6QU4 - chains B and C of the 4 polymer chains in the assembly; structure by X-ray diffraction, 2.75 A resolution.

== Chain B (and C) ==
Molecule: ATP-dependent 6-phosphofructokinase
Source organism: Trypanosoma brucei brucei
Notes: EC 2.7.1.11; chain C of this document is another copy of the same molecule, construct and numbering; everything in this record applies to it too
UniProt: O15648 (PFKA_TRYBB); residues 1-487 here = UniProt positions 1-487
Sequence (507 residues; numbered -19 to 487; the number before each row is that of its first residue; numbers below 1 keep their minus sign (Met-19 is residue -19)):
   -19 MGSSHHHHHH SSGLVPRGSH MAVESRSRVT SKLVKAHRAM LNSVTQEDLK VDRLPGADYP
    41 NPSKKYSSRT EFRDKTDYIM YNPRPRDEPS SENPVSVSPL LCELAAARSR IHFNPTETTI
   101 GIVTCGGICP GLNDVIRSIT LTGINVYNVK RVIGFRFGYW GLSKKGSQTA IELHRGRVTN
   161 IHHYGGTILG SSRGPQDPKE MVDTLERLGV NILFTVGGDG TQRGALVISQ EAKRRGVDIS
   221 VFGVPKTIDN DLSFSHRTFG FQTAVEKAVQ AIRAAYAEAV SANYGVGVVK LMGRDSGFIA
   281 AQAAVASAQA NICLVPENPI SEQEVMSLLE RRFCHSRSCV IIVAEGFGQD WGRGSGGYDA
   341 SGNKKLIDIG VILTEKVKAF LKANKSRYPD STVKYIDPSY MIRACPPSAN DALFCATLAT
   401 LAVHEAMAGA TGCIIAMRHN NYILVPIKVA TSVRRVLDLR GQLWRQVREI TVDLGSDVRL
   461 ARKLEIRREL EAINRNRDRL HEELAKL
Unresolved in the structure: -19 to 22, 45-54, 332-346, 487 (chain C: -19 to 19, 332-337, 487)
Construct notes: initiating methionine (-19); expression tag (-18 to 0)
Small-molecule neighbours: JJ2 (1-[(3,4-dichlorophenyl)methyl]-5-[2-(dimethylamino)ethyl]pyrrolo[3,2-c]pyridin-4-one): Gly197, Gly198, Asp199, Gln202, Arg203, Pro225, Lys226, Thr227, Asp231, Leu232, Asp275, Ile414, Ala430, Thr431, Val433, Arg434
Swiss-Prot annotation at these positions:
  - motif: Ala485 to Leu487 (Peroxisomal targeting signal)
  - active site: Asp229 (Proton acceptor)
  - binding site (ATP): Gly107, Arg173, Gly174, Gly198 to Thr201, Lys226, Ser341 to Asn343
  - binding site (Mg(2+)): Asp199
  - binding site (substrate): Thr227 to Asp229, Met272 to Arg274, Glu325, Tyr380 to Arg383
  - site: Gly200 (Important for substrate specificity)
Reported in the primary citation:
  - binding site for JJ2: Asp199
  - catalytic residues: Asp229, Asp231 (citing earlier work)

== How chain B and chain C interact ==
Residue-residue contacts - 52 pairs, chain B then chain C:
  Ile108(B) with Glu258(C); Ser261(C)
  Phe137(B) with Ser261(C); Ala262(C); Asn263(C); Arg317(C)
  Gly165(B) with Ala257(C)
  Gly166(B) with Ser261(C)
  Thr167(B) with Ser261(C), hydrogen bond (backbone-side chain)
  Gly170(B) with Ser261(C)
  Ser171(B) with Ser261(C), hydrogen bond (backbone-backbone)
  Ala251(B) with Tyr380(C), hydrophobic
  Ala254(B) with Tyr380(C), hydrophobic; Ala384(C)
  Ala257(B) with Gly165(C); Ala384(C)
  Glu258(B) with Ile108(C); Tyr380(C); Arg383(C), salt bridge; Ala384(C)
  Ser261(B) with Ile108(C); Phe137(C); Gly166(C); Thr167(C), hydrogen bond (side chain-backbone); Gly170(C); Ser171(C), hydrogen bond (backbone-backbone)
  Ala262(B) with Phe137(C)
  Asn263(B) with Phe137(C)
  Arg317(B) with Phe137(C)
  Glu355(B) with Asp339(C); Ser341(C); Asn343(C)
  Lys356(B) with Ser341(C)
  Lys358(B) with Asn343(C)
  Ala359(B) with Ser341(C); Asn343(C)
  Lys362(B) with Gly342(C), hydrogen bond (side chain-backbone); Asn343(C)
  Lys374(B) with Arg383(C)
  Ile376(B) with Tyr380(C), hydrophobic
  Pro378(B) with Tyr380(C)
  Tyr380(B) with Ala251(C), hydrophobic; Ala254(C), hydrophobic; Ile376(C), hydrophobic; Pro378(C); Tyr380(C); Met381(C), hydrogen bond
  Met381(B) with Tyr380(C), hydrogen bond
  Arg383(B) with Glu258(C), salt bridge; Lys374(C)
  Ala384(B) with Ala254(C); Ala257(C)
Also at the interface, not in a pair above, chain B (31 interface residues in all): Trp140, Thr149, Arg173, Val260
Also at the interface, not in a pair above, chain C (32 interface residues in all): Arg136, Trp140, Thr149, Val260, Ala340, Lys345

== Overview ==
Chain B and chain C form an interface of 31 and 32 residues respectively, with 7 hydrogen bonds and 2 salt
bridges. Polar pairs include Glu258(B)-Arg383(C), Thr167(B)-Ser261(C) and Lys362(B)-Gly342(C). Ligands of
chain B: compound JJ2. The paper reports catalytic residues Asp229(B) and Asp231(B); a binding site for JJ2 at
Asp199(B).
Chain B and chain C are both ATP-dependent 6-phosphofructokinase (Trypanosoma brucei brucei); the structure,
Crystal Structure of Phosphofructokinase from Trypanosoma brucei in complex with an allosteric inhibitor
ctcb405, was determined by X-ray diffraction (same publication as 6QU3 and 6QU5).
